Entry 8U7I (electron microscopy, 2.57 A resolution); this record covers chains C and K of the 16 polymer chains in the assembly.

[Chain C]
Protein: Endonuclease GajA
Source organism: Bacillus cereus VD045
Reference sequence: J8H9C1 (GAJA_BACC6); numbering as in UniProt (aligned over 2-578)
Sequence (675 residues; row label = number of the first residue in the row; numbers below 1 keep their minus sign (Met-96 is residue -96)):
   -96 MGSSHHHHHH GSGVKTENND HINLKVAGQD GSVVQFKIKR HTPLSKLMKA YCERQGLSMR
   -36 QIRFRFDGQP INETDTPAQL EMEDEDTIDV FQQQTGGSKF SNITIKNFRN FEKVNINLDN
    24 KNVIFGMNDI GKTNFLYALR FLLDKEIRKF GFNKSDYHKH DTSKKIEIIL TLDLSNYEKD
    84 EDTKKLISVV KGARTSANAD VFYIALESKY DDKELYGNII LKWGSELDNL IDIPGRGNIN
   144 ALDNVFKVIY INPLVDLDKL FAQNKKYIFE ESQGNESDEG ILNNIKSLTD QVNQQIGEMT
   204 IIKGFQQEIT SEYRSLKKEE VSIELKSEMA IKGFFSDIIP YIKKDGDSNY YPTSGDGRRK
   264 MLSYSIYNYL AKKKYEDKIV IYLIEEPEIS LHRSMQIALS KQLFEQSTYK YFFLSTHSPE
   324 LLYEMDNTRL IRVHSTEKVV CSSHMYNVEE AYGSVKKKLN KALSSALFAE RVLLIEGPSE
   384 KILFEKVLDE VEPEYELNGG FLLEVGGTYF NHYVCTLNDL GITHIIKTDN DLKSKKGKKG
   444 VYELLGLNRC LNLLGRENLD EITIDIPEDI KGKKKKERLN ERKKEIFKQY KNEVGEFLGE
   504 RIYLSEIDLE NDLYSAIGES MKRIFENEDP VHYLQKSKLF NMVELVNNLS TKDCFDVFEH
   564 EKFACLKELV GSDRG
Disordered / not traced: -96 to -72, -41 to -39, -26 to -11, 256-257, 576-578
Sequence notes: expression tag (-96 to 1)
Swiss-Prot annotation at these positions:
  - binding site (ATP): Asp32 to Thr36
  - binding site (a divalent metal cation): Glu379, Glu383, Asp463, Glu464, Glu513
  - site (Interaction with GajB): Lys94, Arg97
  - mutagenesis: Lys35 (K35A: Retains endonuclease activity), His320 (H320A: Retains endonuclease activity, ATP only partially inhibits endonuclease activity), Glu379 (E379A: Loss of endonuclease activity), Asp511 (D511A: Loss of endonuclease activity), Lys541 (K541A: Loss of endonuclease activity)
From the paper describing this entry:
  - catalytic residues: Gly409 (by similarity / conservation)

[Chain K]
Protein: Gabija Anti-Defense 1
Source organism: Bacillus phage phi3T
Reference sequence: A0A1P8CWZ3 (A0A1P8CWZ3_BPPHT); residues 1-295 here = UniProt positions 1-295
Sequence (295 residues; numbered 1 to 295; the number before each row is that of its first residue):
     1 MKLIGIKTSN CFLVSDNIEG KRYFHSQLDE LLFDGKRATE TYKSDWFKLE KEPSVIEKQM
    61 PAKKINHRYE LKEGFQESEL TPKVIKASYI GEDSEYYEVK GLYDLKFEEI PQQNEKIEFE
   121 MNVIEEIDGE LKLQSHNFNL NYNLLDRIQT HPMLLETKPC YLSQEESYKI IRNHIKANIN
   181 PKFARITSDY DFCLTVVKVL ELYKPHEYIV DLNAMYKRRK PKLEKRFQTK REVEIYKVAP
   241 KAYQSYPIVE PFSGKDVEDL KSNIKKFLDD LMAKINEPLV ECKCCKGRGV ILNEN
Disordered / not traced: 1-131, 294-295
From the paper describing this entry:
  - mutagenesis - Y103R, C282E: decreased binding to GajAB

[How chain C and chain K interact]
Residue-residue contacts (15):
  Ile204(C) - Met215(K)  hydrophobic
  Gln209(C) - Gln244(K)  hydrogen bond
  Gln210(C) - Ser188(K)  hydrogen bond
  Gln210(C) - Phe192(K)
  Gln210(C) - Cys193(K)
  Gln210(C) - Tyr243(K)
  Gln210(C) - Tyr246(K)  hydrogen bond
  Glu211(C) - Tyr190(K)
  Thr213(C) - Phe192(K)
  Ser214(C) - Tyr190(K)
  Ser214(C) - Phe192(K)
  Arg217(C) - Phe192(K)
  Glu223(C) - Lys241(K)  salt bridge
  Ser225(C) - Tyr243(K)
  Glu227(C) - Gln244(K)
Interface residues without a listed pair, chain C (11 interface residues in all): Lys206
From the paper, about this interface:
  - hot spots on chain K (mutagenesis) - F192R: abolished binding to GajAB

[Overview]
The interface between chain C and chain K involves 11 residues on one side and 9 on the other; the contacts
include 3 hydrogen bonds and 1 salt bridge. Polar contacts include Glu223(C)-Lys241(K), Gln209(C)-Gln244(K)
and Gln210(C)-Ser188(K). From the paper: the catalytic residue Gly409(C); Y103R and C282E of chain K reduce
binding to GajAB.
Chain C is Endonuclease GajA (Bacillus cereus VD045) and chain K is Gabija Anti-Defense 1 (Bacillus phage
phi3T); the structure, Structure of the phage immune evasion protein Gad1 bound to the Gabija GajAB complex,
was determined by electron microscopy (same publication as 8SM3).
